Entry 7POS (X-ray diffraction, 2.49 A resolution); this record covers chain A.

# Chain A
Name: Phosphatidylinositol 4,5-bisphosphate 3-kinase catalytic subunit delta isoform
Organism: Mus musculus
Notes: EC 2.7.1.153
UniProtKB: O35904 (PK3CD_MOUSE); the construct has insertions or renumbered stretches relative to UniProt, so the offset changes along the chain: 106-507 = UniProt 106-507; 509-1044 = UniProt 508-1043
Amino-acid sequence (940 residues; row label = number of the first residue in the row):
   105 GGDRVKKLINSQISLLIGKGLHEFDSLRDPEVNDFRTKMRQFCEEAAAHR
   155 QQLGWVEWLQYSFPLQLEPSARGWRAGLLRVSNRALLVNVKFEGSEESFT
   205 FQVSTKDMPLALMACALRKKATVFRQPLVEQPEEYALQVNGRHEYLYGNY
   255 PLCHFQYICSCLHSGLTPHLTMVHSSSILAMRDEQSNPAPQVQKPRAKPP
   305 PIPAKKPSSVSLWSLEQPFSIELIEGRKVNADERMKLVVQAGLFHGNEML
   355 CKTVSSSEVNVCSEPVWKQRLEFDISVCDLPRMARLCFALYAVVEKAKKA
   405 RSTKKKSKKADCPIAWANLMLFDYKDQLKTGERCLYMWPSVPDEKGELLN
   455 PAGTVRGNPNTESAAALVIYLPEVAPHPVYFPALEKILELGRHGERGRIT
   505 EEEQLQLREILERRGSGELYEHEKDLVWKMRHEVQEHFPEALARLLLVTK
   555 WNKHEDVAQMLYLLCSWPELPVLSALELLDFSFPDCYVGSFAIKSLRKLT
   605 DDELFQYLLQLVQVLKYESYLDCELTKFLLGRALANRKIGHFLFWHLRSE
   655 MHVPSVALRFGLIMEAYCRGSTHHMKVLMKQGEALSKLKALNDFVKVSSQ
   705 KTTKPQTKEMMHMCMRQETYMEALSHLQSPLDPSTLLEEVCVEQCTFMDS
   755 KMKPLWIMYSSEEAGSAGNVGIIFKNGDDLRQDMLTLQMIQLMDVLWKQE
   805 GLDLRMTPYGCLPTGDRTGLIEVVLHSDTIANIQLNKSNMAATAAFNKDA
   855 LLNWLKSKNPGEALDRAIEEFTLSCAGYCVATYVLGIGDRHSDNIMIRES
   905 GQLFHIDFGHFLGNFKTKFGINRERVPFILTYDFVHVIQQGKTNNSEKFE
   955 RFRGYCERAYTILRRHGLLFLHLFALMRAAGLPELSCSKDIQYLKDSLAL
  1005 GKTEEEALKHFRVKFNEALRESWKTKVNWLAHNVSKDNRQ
Not modelled in the structure: 105-107, 177-186, 294-314, 399-414, 446-451, 480-481, 518-521, 919-926, 1033-1044
Sequence notes: expression tag (105); insertion (508)
Residues lining bound ligands: 7XN (5-(3,6-dihydro-2H-pyran-4-yl)-2-methoxy-N-[5-[3-(4-propan-2-ylpiperazin-1-yl)prop-1-ynyl]pyridin-3-yl]pyridine-3-sulfonamide): Thr750, Met752, Pro758, Trp760, Ile777, Lys779, Tyr813, Ile825, Glu826, Val827, Val828, Ser831, Asp832, Thr833, Asn836, Asp897, Met900, Phe908, Ile910, Asp911
Curated features (UniProtKB/Swiss-Prot):
  - region: Phe751 to Lys757 (G-loop), Gly890 to Asn898 (Catalytic loop), His909 to Thr935 (Activation loop)
  - modified residue: Tyr524 (Phosphotyrosine), Ser1039 (Phosphoserine)

# Overview
Chain A binds compound 7XN.
Chain A is Phosphatidylinositol 4,5-bisphosphate 3-kinase catalytic subunit delta isoform (Mus musculus); the
structure, PI3 kinase delta in complex with
5-(3,6-dihydro-2H-pyran-4-yl)-2-methoxy-N-(5-{3-[4-(propan-2-yl)piperazin-1-yl]prop-1-yn-1-yl}pyridin-3-yl)pyridine-3-sulfonamide,
was determined by X-ray diffraction (same publication as 7POP, 7POR and 7POT).
